Entry 3REK (X-ray diffraction, 2.60 A resolution); this record covers chains G and J of the 10 polymer chains in the assembly.

Chain G:
Name: Histone H2A type1
Source organism: Xenopus laevis
UniProtKB: P06897 (H2A1_XENLA); residues 1-129 here correspond to UniProt positions 2-130 (UniProt number = residue number + 1)
Amino-acid sequence (129 residues; row label = number of the first residue in the row):
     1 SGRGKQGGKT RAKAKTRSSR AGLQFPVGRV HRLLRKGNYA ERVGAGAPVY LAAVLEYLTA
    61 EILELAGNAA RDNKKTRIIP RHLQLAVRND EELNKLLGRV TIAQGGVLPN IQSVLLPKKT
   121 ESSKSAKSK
Not modelled in the structure: 1-13, 119-129
Differences from the reference sequence: variant Arg99 (Gly100 in P06897), Ser123 (Ala124 in P06897)
UniProt features mapped onto this chain:
  - modified residue: Ser1 (N-acetylserine), Lys5 (N6-(2-hydroxyisobutyryl)lysine), Lys9 (N6-(2-hydroxyisobutyryl)lysine), Lys36 (N6-(2-hydroxyisobutyryl)lysine), Lys74 (N6-(2-hydroxyisobutyryl)lysine), Lys75 (N6-(2-hydroxyisobutyryl)lysine), Lys95 (N6-(2-hydroxyisobutyryl)lysine), Gln104 (N5-methylglutamine), Lys118 (N6-(2-hydroxyisobutyryl)lysine)
  - cross-link (Glycyl lysine isopeptide (Lys-Gly)): Lys13 (interchain with G-Cter in ubiquitin), Lys15 (interchain with G-Cter in ubiquitin), Lys119 (interchain with G-Cter in ubiquitin)

Chain J:
Molecule: 146-nt DNA strand
Sequence (146 nucleotides; row label = number of the first residue in the row; numbers below 1 keep their minus sign (DA-73 is residue -73)):
   -73 ATCTCCAAAT ATCCCTTGCG GATCGTAGAA AAAGTGTGTC AAACTGCGCT ATCAAAGGGA
   -13 AACTTCAACT GAATTCAGTT GAAGTTTCCC TTTGATAGCG CAGTTTGACA CACTTTTTCT
    47 ACGATCCGCA AGGGATATTT GGAGAT
Bound ions: platinum (II) ion site 1: DG-54, DG-53; platinum (II) ion site 2 near DG-46 (its only coordinating residue here); platinum (II) ion site 3: DG-40, DT-39; platinum (II) ion site 4 near DG-36 (its only coordinating residue here); platinum (II) ion site 5 near DG-28 (its only coordinating residue here); platinum (II) ion site 6 near DG-17 (its only coordinating residue here); platinum (II) ion site 7 near DG-16 (its only coordinating residue here); platinum (II) ion site 8 near DG-15 (its only coordinating residue here); platinum (II) ion site 9 near DA-2 (its only coordinating residue here); platinum (II) ion site 10 near DG7 (its only coordinating residue here); platinum (II) ion site 11: DG24, DC25; platinum (II) ion site 12 near DG58 (its only coordinating residue here); 2 more platinum (II) ion sites not listed

Chain G / chain J interface:
Contacting residue pairs (12):
  Lys15(G) - DA-43(J)  phosphate contact
  Lys15(G) - DA-42(J)  phosphate contact
  Thr16(G) - DA-43(J)  phosphate contact
  Arg17(G) - DA-43(J)  salt bridge to the phosphate
  Arg20(G) - DA-42(J)  salt bridge to the phosphate
  Gly28(G) - DA-44(J)  sugar contact
  Gly28(G) - DA-43(J)  phosphate contact
  Arg29(G) - DA-44(J)  phosphate contact
  Arg32(G) - DA-45(J)  sugar contact
  Arg32(G) - DA-44(J)  salt bridge to the phosphate
  Arg42(G) - DT-35(J)  sugar contact
  Arg77(G) - DC-55(J)  sugar contact
Also at the interface, not in a pair above, chain G (10 interface residues in all): Ala14

In short:
10 residues of chain G and 6 residues of chain J are in contact; the contacts include 3 salt bridges. Among
the polar pairs are Arg17(G)-DA-43(J), Arg20(G)-DA-42(J) and Arg32(G)-DA-44(J). DG-54(J) and DG-53(J)
coordinate platinum (II) ion site 1.
Here chain G is Histone H2A type1 (Xenopus laevis) and chain J is a 146-nt DNA strand. Entry 3REK (2.6
Angstrom Crystal Structure of the Nucleosome Core Particle Assembled with a 146 bp Alpha-Satellite DNA ...)
was determined by X-ray diffraction (same publication as 3REH, 3REI, 3REJ and 3REL).
